3L26 - chains B and C of the 3 polymer chains in the assembly; structure by X-ray diffraction, 2.40 A resolution.

[Chain B]
Name: Polymerase cofactor VP35
From: Zaire ebolavirus
Notes: fragment: Zaire Ebola VP35 interferon inhibitory domain
UniProtKB: Q05127 (VP35_EBOZM); numbering as in UniProt (aligned over 215-340)
Sequence (129 residues; numbered 212 to 340; the number before each row is that of its first residue):
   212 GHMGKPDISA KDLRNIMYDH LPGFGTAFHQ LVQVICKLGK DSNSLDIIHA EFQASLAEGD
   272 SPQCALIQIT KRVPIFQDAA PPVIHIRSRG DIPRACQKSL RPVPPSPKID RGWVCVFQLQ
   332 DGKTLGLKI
Not modelled in the structure: 212-217
Differences from the reference sequence: expression tag (212-214)
Ion coordination: Mg2+ site 1: Leu232, Gly234; Mg2+ site 2: Pro315, Pro316
Curated features (UniProtKB/Swiss-Prot):
  - modified residue (Phosphoserine): Ser310, Ser317
  - cross-link: Lys309 (Glycyl lysine isopeptide (Lys-Gly) (interchain with G-Cter in ubiquitin))
  - mutagenesis: Phe239 (F239A: Complete loss of interaction with host PRKRA and subsequent immune response inhibition), Arg305 (R305A: No effect on IRF3 promoter inhibition), Lys309 (K309A: Partial loss of IRF3 promoter inhibition. Complete loss of dsRNA-binding; K309R: Partial loss of the ability to efficiently antagonize the type I IFN response), Arg312 (R312A: Complete loss of IRF3 promoter inhibition; dsRNA-binding and interaction with host PRKRA), Ser317 (S317A: Impaired viral replication; S317D: No effect on viral replication), Lys319 (K319A: Complete loss of dsRNA binding activity; when associated with A-322), Arg322 (R322A: Complete loss of dsRNA binding activity; when associated with A-319)

[Chain C]
Molecule: 8-nt RNA strand
Sequence (8 nucleotides; numbered 1 to 8; the number before each row is that of its first residue):
     1 CGCAUGCG
Ion coordination: Mg2+ near U5 (its only coordinating residue here)

[Interface between chain B and chain C]
Contacting residue pairs (8):
  Cys275(B) with G8(C), base contact
  Ile278(B) with G8(C), base contact
  Gln279(B) with G8(C), hydrogen bond to the sugar
  Lys282(B) with G8(C), salt bridge to the phosphate
  Arg283(B) with G8(C), phosphate contact
  Arg312(B) with U5(C), salt bridge to the phosphate
  Arg322(B) with G6(C), salt bridge to the phosphate; C7(C), salt bridge to the phosphate
Interface residues without a listed pair, chain B (8 interface residues in all): Ile340

[Summary]
Chain B and chain C form an interface of 8 and 4 residues respectively; the contacts include 1 hydrogen bond
and 4 salt bridges. Among the polar pairs are Gln279(B)-G8(C), Lys282(B)-G8(C) and Arg312(B)-U5(C). UniProt
lists 7 mutagenesis sites on chain B.
Here chain B is Polymerase cofactor VP35 (Zaire ebolavirus) and chain C is an 8-nt RNA strand. Entry 3L26
(Crystal structure of Zaire Ebola VP35 interferon inhibitory domain bound to 8 bp dsRNA) was determined by
X-ray diffraction, deposited together with 3L25, 3L27 and 3L28.
